Entry 7WJ3 (X-ray diffraction, 1.56 A resolution); this record covers chains A and C of the 3 polymer chains in the assembly.

[Chain A]
Molecule: MHC class I protein
Source organism: Homo sapiens
UniProt: A0A890UPS4 (A0A890UPS4_HUMAN); residues 0-276 here correspond to UniProt positions 24-300 (UniProt number = residue number + 24)
Amino-acid sequence (277 residues; each row starts with the number of its first residue; numbering starts at 0):
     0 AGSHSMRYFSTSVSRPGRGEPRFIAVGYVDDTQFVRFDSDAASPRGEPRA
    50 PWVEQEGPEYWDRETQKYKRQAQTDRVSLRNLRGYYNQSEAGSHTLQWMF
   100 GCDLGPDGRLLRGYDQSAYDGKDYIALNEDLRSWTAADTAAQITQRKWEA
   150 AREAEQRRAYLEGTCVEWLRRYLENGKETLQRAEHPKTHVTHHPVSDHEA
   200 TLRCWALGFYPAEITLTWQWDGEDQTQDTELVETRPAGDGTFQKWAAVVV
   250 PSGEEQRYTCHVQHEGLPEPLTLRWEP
Not modelled in the structure: 0-1
Differences from the reference sequence: conflict Gly-1 (Cys25 in A0A890UPS4)
Disulfide bonds: Cys-101/Cys-164, Cys-203/Cys-259
From the paper describing this entry:
  - binding site for myristic acid: Ser-9
  - mutagenesis - S9Y: abolished binding to 4-mer lipopeptide (chain C)
  - mutagenesis - S9Y: unchanged binding to peptide-induced

[Chain C]
Molecule: 4-mer lipopeptide
Amino-acid sequence (4 residues; numbered 2 to 5; the number before each row is that of its first residue):
     2 GAAL
Covalently attached groups: myristic acid (MYR) linked to Gly-2

[Chain A / chain C interface]
Contacting residue pairs - 17 pairs, chain A then chain C:
  Thr-73(A) / Gly-2(C)
  Thr-73(A) / Ala-3(C)
  Thr-73(A) / Ala-4(C)
  Val-76(A) / Ala-4(C)  hydrophobic
  Ser-77(A) / Ala-4(C)
  Ser-77(A) / Leu-5(C)  hydrogen bond (side chain-backbone)
  Asn-80(A) / Ala-4(C)
  Asn-80(A) / Leu-5(C)  hydrogen bond (side chain-backbone)
  Tyr-84(A) / Leu-5(C)  hydrogen bond (side chain-backbone)
  Leu-95(A) / Leu-5(C)  hydrophobic
  Tyr-123(A) / Leu-5(C)  hydrophobic
  Thr-143(A) / Leu-5(C)  hydrogen bond (side chain-backbone)
  Lys-146(A) / Leu-5(C)  hydrogen bond (side chain-backbone)
  Trp-147(A) / Ala-3(C)
  Trp-147(A) / Ala-4(C)  hydrogen bond (side chain-backbone)
  Trp-147(A) / Leu-5(C)  hydrophobic
  Glu-152(A) / Ala-3(C)
Other interface residues (no listed pair), chain A (13 interface residues in all): Leu-81, Ser-116

[Summary]
13 residues of chain A and 4 residues of chain C are in contact, with 6 hydrogen bonds. Among the polar pairs
are Ser-77(A)/Leu-5(C), Asn-80(A)/Leu-5(C) and Tyr-84(A)/Leu-5(C). Myristic acid is covalently linked to
Gly-2(C). From the paper: a binding site for myristic acid at Ser-9(A); S9Y of chain A abolishes binding to
4-mer lipopeptide (chain C).
Here chain A is MHC class I protein (Homo sapiens) and chain C is a 4-mer lipopeptide. Entry 7WJ3 (Crystal
structure of HLA-C*1402 complexed with 4-mer lipopeptide) was determined by X-ray diffraction (same
publication as 7WJ2, 7WT3, 7WT4 and 7WT5).
